Entry 1AXM (X-ray diffraction, 3.00 A resolution); this record covers chains A and B.

# Chain A (and B)
Name: Acidic fibroblast growth factor
Organism: Homo sapiens
Notes: chain B of this document is another copy of the same molecule, construct and numbering; everything in this record applies to it too
Reference sequence: P05230 (FGF1_HUMAN); residues 6-140 here correspond to UniProt positions 21-155 (UniProt number = residue number + 15)
Sequence (135 residues; each row starts with the number of its first residue):
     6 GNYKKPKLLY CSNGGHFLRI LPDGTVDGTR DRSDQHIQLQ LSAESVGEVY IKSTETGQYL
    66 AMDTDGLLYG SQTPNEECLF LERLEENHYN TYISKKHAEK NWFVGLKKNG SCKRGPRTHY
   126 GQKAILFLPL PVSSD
Unresolved in the structure: 6-8, 139-140 (chain B: 6-10, 138-140)
Sequence notes: modified residue (67)
Modified positions: Mse67 (selenomethionine; parent Met)
Curated features (UniProtKB/Swiss-Prot):
  - region: Lys112 to Lys128 (Heparin-binding)
  - motif: Lys9 to Lys12 (Nuclear localization signal)
  - binding site (heparin): Asn18

# Chain A / chain B interface
No residue of chain A is in contact with chain B in this assembly.

# In short
Chain A and chain B make no direct contact in this assembly. From UniProt: heparin-binding residue Asn18(A) on
chain A.
Chain A and chain B are both Acidic fibroblast growth factor (Homo sapiens); the structure, Heparin-linked
biologically-active dimer of fibroblast growth factor, was determined by X-ray diffraction together with 2AXM
from the same study.
